PDB entry 6S7Y | X-ray diffraction, 2.30 A resolution | chains A and B

# Chain A (and B)
Protein: Activity-regulated cytoskeleton associated protein 1
Source organism: Drosophila melanogaster
Notes: chain B of this document is another copy of the same molecule, construct and numbering; everything in this record applies to it too
UniProtKB: Q7K1U0 (ARC1_DROME); numbering as in UniProt (aligned over 39-205)
Sequence (170 residues; row label = number of the first residue in the row):
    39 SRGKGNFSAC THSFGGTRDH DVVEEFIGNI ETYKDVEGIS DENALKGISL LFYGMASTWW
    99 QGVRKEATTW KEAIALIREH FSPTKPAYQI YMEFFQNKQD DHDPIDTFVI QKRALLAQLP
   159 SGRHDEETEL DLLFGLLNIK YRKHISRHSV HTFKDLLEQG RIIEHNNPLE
Disordered / not traced: 39-44, 205-208 (chain B: 39-44, 206-208)
Sequence notes: expression tag (206-208)
Modified residues: Mse93 (selenomethionine; parent Met); Mse130 (selenomethionine; parent Met)
From the paper describing this entry:
  - mutagenesis - F133A: unchanged binding to Activity-regulated cytoskeleton associated protein 1 (chain A)
  - mutagenesis - Y129A/F133A, F133A/R161A: abolished stability

# Chain A / chain B interface
Pairs across the interface (44):
  Glu104(A) - Ser187(B)
  Glu110(A) - His189(B)  salt bridge
  Leu114(A) - His186(B)
  His118(A) - His186(B)
  Ala125(A) - Asp169(B)
  Tyr126(A) - Asp169(B)
  Tyr126(A) - Phe172(B)  hydrophobic
  Tyr126(A) - Gly173(B)
  Tyr126(A) - Arg185(B)
  Tyr129(A) - Phe133(B)  hydrophobic
  Tyr129(A) - Thr166(B)
  Tyr129(A) - Asp169(B)
  Tyr129(A) - Leu170(B)  hydrophobic
  Mse130(A) - Phe133(B)
  Mse130(A) - Lys136(B)
  Mse130(A) - Gly173(B)
  Mse130(A) - Leu174(B)
  Phe133(A) - Tyr129(B)  hydrophobic
  Phe133(A) - Mse130(B)
  Phe133(A) - Phe133(B)  hydrophobic
  Arg161(A) - Glu165(B)  salt bridge
  Arg161(A) - Thr166(B)  hydrogen bond
  Arg161(A) - Asp169(B)  salt bridge
  His162(A) - His162(B)
  His162(A) - Thr166(B)
  Thr166(A) - Tyr129(B)
  Thr166(A) - Arg161(B)  hydrogen bond
  Thr166(A) - His162(B)
  Asp169(A) - Ala125(B)
  Asp169(A) - Tyr126(B)
  Asp169(A) - Tyr129(B)
  Asp169(A) - Arg161(B)  salt bridge
  Leu170(A) - Tyr129(B)  hydrophobic
  Phe172(A) - Tyr126(B)  hydrophobic
  Gly173(A) - Tyr126(B)
  Gly173(A) - Mse130(B)
  Leu174(A) - Mse130(B)
  His186(A) - Glu104(B)  salt bridge
  His186(A) - Ala113(B)
  His186(A) - Leu114(B)
  His186(A) - Glu117(B)  salt bridge
  His186(A) - His118(B)
  Ser187(A) - Glu104(B)
  His189(A) - Glu110(B)  salt bridge
Also at the interface, not in a pair above, chain A (24 interface residues in all): Glu117, Glu165, Arg180, Arg185

# Overview
24 residues of chain A face 25 of chain B across their interface; the contacts include 2 hydrogen bonds and 7
salt bridges. Polar pairs include Glu110(A)-His189(B), Arg161(A)-Glu165(B) and Arg161(A)-Asp169(B). The paper
reports that Y129A/F133A and F133A/R161A of chain A abolish stability; F133A of chain A leaves binding to
Activity-regulated cytoskeleton associated protein 1 (chain A) unchanged.
Chain A and chain B are both Activity-regulated cytoskeleton associated protein 1 (Drosophila melanogaster);
the structure, dARC1 capsid domain dimer, hexagonal form at 2.3 Angstrom, was determined by X-ray diffraction
(same publication as 6S7X).
